PDB entry 4G0R | X-ray diffraction, 2.70 A resolution | chains A and C

[Chain A]
Molecule: Capsid protein VP1
Organism: H-1 parvovirus
UniProtKB: P03136 (CAPSD_PAVHH); aligned to UniProt positions 1-735 over residues -141 to 593 (the alignment contains insertions or deletions, so no single offset holds)
Sequence (735 residues; numbered -141 to 593; the number before each row is that of its first residue; numbers below 1 keep their minus sign (Met-141 is residue -141)):
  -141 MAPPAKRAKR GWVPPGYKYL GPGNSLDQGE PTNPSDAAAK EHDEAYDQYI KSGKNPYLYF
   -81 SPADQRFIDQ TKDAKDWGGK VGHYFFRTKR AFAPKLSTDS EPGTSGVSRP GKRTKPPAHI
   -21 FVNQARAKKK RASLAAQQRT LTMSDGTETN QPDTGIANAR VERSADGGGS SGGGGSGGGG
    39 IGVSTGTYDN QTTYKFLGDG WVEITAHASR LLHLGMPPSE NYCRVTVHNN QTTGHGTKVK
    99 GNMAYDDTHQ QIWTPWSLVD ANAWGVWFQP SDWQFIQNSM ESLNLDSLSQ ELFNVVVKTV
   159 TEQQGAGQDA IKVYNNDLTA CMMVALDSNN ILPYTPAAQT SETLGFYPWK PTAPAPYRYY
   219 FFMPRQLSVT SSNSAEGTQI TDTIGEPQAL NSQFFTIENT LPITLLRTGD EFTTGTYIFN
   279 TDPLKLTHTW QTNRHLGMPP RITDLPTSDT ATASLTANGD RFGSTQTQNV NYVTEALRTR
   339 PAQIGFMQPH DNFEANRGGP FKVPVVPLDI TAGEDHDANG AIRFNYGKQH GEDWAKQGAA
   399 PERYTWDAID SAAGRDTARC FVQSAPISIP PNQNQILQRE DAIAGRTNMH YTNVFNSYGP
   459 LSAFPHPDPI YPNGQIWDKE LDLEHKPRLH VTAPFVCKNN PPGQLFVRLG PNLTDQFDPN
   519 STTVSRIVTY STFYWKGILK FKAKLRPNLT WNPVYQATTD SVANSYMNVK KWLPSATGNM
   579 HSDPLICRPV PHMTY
Not modelled in the structure: -141 to 37, 166-167
Metal / ion sites: Mg2+: Asn187 (shared with DA4(C), DT6(C), DT7(C), DA9(C) of chain C); Na+: Asp367, Ala406, Ile407, Asp408
Ligand contacts: 2'-deoxycytidine-5'-monophosphate (DC): Leu55, Gly56, Asp57, Trp59, Pro281, Lys540
Swiss-Prot annotation at these positions:
  - motif: Pro-138 to Val-129 (Nuclear localization signal)

[Chain C]
Molecule: 10-nt DNA strand
Organism: H-1 parvovirus
Sequence (10 nucleotides; each row starts with the number of its first residue):
     1 CTGACTTCAA
Metal / ion sites: Mg2+ site 1: DC1, DG3, DA9; Mg2+ site 2: DA4, DT6, DT7, DA9 (shared with Asn187(A) of chain A)

[Chain A / chain C interface]
Residue-residue contacts (31):
  Leu146(A) - DT2(C)  base contact
  Ser147(A) - DT2(C)  base contact
  Gln148(A) - DT2(C)  hydrogen bond to the base
  Leu184(A) - DT2(C)  sugar contact
  Ser186(A) - DT2(C)  base contact
  Ser186(A) - DG3(C)  sugar contact
  Asn187(A) - DG3(C)  sugar contact
  Asn187(A) - DA4(C)  phosphate contact
  Asn187(A) - DC5(C)  sugar contact
  Asn187(A) - DT6(C)  hydrogen bond to the phosphate
  Asn187(A) - DT7(C)  hydrogen bond to the phosphate
  Asn187(A) - DA9(C)  phosphate contact
  Asn188(A) - DC5(C)  sugar contact
  Ile189(A) - DC5(C)  sugar contact
  Ile189(A) - DT6(C)  sugar contact
  Thr272(A) - DC1(C)  sugar contact
  Thr272(A) - DT2(C)  base contact
  Gly273(A) - DT2(C)  base contact
  Thr274(A) - DT2(C)  phosphate contact
  Tyr275(A) - DT2(C)  base contact
  Tyr275(A) - DG3(C)  hydrogen bond to the base
  Ile276(A) - DG3(C)  hydrogen bond to the base
  Asp480(A) - DC5(C)  phosphate contact
  Lys496(A) - DA4(C)  base contact
  Asn497(A) - DG3(C)  hydrogen bond to the base
  Asn497(A) - DA4(C)  base contact
  Asn497(A) - DA9(C)  base contact
  Asn498(A) - DG3(C)  hydrogen bond to the base
  Asn498(A) - DA4(C)  sugar contact
  Pro500(A) - DT2(C)  base contact
  Gly501(A) - DT2(C)  hydrogen bond to the base
Also at the interface, not in a pair above, chain A (21 interface residues in all): Asp185, Thr271

[In short]
The interface between chain A and chain C involves 21 residues on one side and 8 on the other, with 8 hydrogen
bonds. Among the polar pairs are Gln148(A)-DT2(C), Tyr275(A)-DG3(C) and Ile276(A)-DG3(C). Ligands of chain A:
2'-deoxycytidine-5'-monophosphate.
Chain A is Capsid protein VP1 and chain C is a 10-nt DNA strand, both from H-1 parvovirus; the structure,
Structural characterization of H-1 Parvovirus: comparison of infectious virions to replication defective
particles, was determined by X-ray diffraction (same publication as 4GBT).
